PDB entry 7BXO | X-ray diffraction, 2.77 A resolution | chains E and G of the 8 polymer chains in the assembly

[Chain E]
Molecule: Toxin-antitoxin system antidote Mnt family
Source organism: Shewanella oneidensis (strain MR-1)
UniProtKB: Q8ECH7 (Q8ECH7_SHEON); numbering as in UniProt (aligned over 1-139)
Chain sequence (139 residues; numbered 1 to 139; the number before each row is that of its first residue):
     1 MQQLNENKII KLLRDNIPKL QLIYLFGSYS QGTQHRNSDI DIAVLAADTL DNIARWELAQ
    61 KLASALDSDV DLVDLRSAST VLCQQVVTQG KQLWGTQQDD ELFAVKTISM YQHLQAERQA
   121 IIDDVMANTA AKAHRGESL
Unresolved in the structure: 1-2, 128-139
Metal / ion sites: Mg2+ site 1: D39, D41 (together with AMP-PNP)
Ligand contacts: AMP-PNP (ANP; phosphoaminophosphonic acid-adenylate ester): F26, G27, S28, H35, S38, D39, D41, V81, L82, Q85, Q89
What the authors report for this chain:
  - binding site for AMP-PNP: G27, S28, S38, D39, Q85
  - mutagenesis - G27A/S28T, D39E/D41E: decreased growth with Toxin-antitoxin system toxin HepN family (chain G)

[Chain G]
Molecule: Toxin-antitoxin system toxin HepN family
Source organism: Shewanella oneidensis (strain MR-1)
UniProtKB: Q8ECH6 (Q8ECH6_SHEON); residues 1-133 here = UniProt positions 1-133
Chain sequence (133 residues; each row starts with the number of its first residue):
     1 MNDIIINKIA TIKRCIKRIQ QVYGDGSQFK QDFTLQDSVI LNLQRCCEAC IDIANHINRQ
    61 QQLGIPQSSR DSFTLLAQNN LITQPLSDNL KKMVGLRNIA VHDAQELNLD IVVHVVQHHL
   121 EDFEQFIDVI KAE
Unresolved in the structure: 1-2
Construct notes: engineered mutation A104 (Tyr in Q8ECH6)
What the authors report for this chain:
  - binding site for AMP-PNP: N7, R59, D103
  - mutagenesis - Y104A: decreased growth with Toxin-antitoxin system antidote Mnt family (chain E)

[Chain E / chain G interface]
Contacting residue pairs (29):
  S79(E) with Q67(G); S68(G)
  T80(E) with Q67(G), hydrogen bond (backbone-backbone); S68(G), hydrogen bond (backbone-side chain)
  V81(E) with Q67(G), hydrogen bond (backbone-backbone)
  H113(E) with R97(G); H102(G)
  L114(E) with Q67(G); S68(G); S69(G)
  E117(E) with E48(G); I51(G); N55(G); S69(G), hydrogen bond; R97(G), salt bridge
  R118(E) with I65(G); P66(G), hydrogen bond (side chain-backbone); Q67(G)
  A120(E) with R59(G)
  I121(E) with N55(G); N58(G); R59(G); G64(G); I65(G), hydrophobic; P66(G)
  D124(E) with R59(G); Q62(G)
  V125(E) with Q62(G); I65(G), hydrophobic
Also at the interface, not in a pair above, chain E (13 interface residues in all): M110, I122
Also at the interface, not in a pair above, chain G (15 interface residues in all): N98

[Summary]
13 residues of chain E and 15 residues of chain G are in contact, with 5 hydrogen bonds and 1 salt bridge.
Polar pairs include E117(E)-R97(G), T80(E)-S68(G) and E117(E)-S69(G). From the paper: a binding site for
AMP-PNP at G27(E), S28(E) and N7(G) among others; G27A/S28T and D39E/D41E of chain E reduce growth with
Toxin-antitoxin system toxin HepN family (chain G).
Here chain E is Toxin-antitoxin system antidote Mnt family and chain G is Toxin-antitoxin system toxin HepN
family, both from Shewanella oneidensis (strain MR-1). Entry 7BXO (Crystal structure of the toxin-antitoxin
with AMP-PNP) was determined by X-ray diffraction together with 6M6U, 6M6V and 6M6W from the same study.
